Entry 2UUH (X-ray diffraction, 2.15 A resolution); this record covers chain A.

[Chain A]
Protein: Leukotriene C4 synthase
From: Homo sapiens
Notes: EC 4.4.1.20
UniProtKB: Q16873 (LTC4S_HUMAN); numbering as in UniProt (aligned over 2-150)
Sequence (156 residues; numbered -5 to 150; the number before each row is that of its first residue; numbers below 1 keep their minus sign (Met-5 is residue -5)):
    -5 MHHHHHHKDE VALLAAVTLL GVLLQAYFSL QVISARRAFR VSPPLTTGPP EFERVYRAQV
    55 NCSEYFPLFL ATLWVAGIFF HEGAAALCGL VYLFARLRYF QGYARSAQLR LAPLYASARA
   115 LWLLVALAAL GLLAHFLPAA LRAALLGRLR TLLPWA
Disordered / not traced: -5, 147-150
Metal / ion sites: Ni2+ site 1 near His-2 (its only coordinating residue here); Ni2+ site 2: His-1, His1
Residues lining bound ligands:
  - glutathione (GSH): Ser23, Val26, Ile27, Arg30, Pro37, Tyr50, Arg51, Gln53, Asn55, Glu58, Tyr59, Tyr93, Tyr97, Arg104, Leu108
  - dodecyl-alpha-D-maltoside (LMU): Ala20, Leu24, Ile27, Arg30, Arg31, Ser36, Pro37, Tyr59, Ala101, Gln102, Arg104, Leu105, Leu108, Tyr109, Ala112, Leu115, Trp116, Val119
  - palmitoleic acid (PAM): His0, His1, Lys2, Glu4, Val5, Leu64, Ala65, Trp68, Ile72

[Summary]
Chain A binds dodecyl-alpha-D-maltoside, glutathione and palmitoleic acid. His-1 and His1 form the Ni2+ site
2.
Chain A is Leukotriene C4 synthase (Homo sapiens); the structure, Crystal structure of Human Leukotriene C4
Synthase in complex with substrate glutathione, was determined by X-ray diffraction, deposited together with
2UUI.
